Entry 9BI6 (electron microscopy, 2.90 A resolution); this record covers chains B and N of the 5 polymer chains in the assembly.

[Chain B]
Protein: Guanine nucleotide-binding protein G(I)/G(S)/G(T) subunit beta-1
Organism: Homo sapiens
UniProt: P62873 (GBB1_HUMAN); residues 2-340 here = UniProt positions 2-340
Amino-acid sequence (370 residues; each row starts with the number of its first residue; numbers below 1 keep their minus sign (Met-29 is residue -29)):
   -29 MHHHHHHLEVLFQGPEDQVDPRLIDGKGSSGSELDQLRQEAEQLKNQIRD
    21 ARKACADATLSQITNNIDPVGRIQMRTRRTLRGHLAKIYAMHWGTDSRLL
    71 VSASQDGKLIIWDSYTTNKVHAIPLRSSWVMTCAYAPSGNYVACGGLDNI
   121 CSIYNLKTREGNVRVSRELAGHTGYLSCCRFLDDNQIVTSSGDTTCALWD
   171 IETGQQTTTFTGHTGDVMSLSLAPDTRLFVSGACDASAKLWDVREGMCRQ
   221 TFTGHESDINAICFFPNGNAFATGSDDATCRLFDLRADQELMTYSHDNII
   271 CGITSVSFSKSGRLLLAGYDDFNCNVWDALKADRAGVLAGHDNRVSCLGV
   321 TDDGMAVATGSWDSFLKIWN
Not modelled in the structure: -29 to 36, 128-132
Sequence notes: expression tag (-29 to 1)
Curated features (UniProtKB/Swiss-Prot):
  - modified residue: Ser2 (N-acetylserine), His266 (Phosphohistidine)
  - natural variant: Leu30 (L30F: In MRD42; uncertain significance), Arg52 (R52G: In MRD42), Gly64 (G64V: In MRD42), Asp76 (D76E: In MRD42; D76G: In MRD42), Gly77 (G77S: In MRD42), Lys78 (K78R: In MRD42), Ile80 (I80N: In MRD42; I80T: In MRD42), His91 (H91R: In MRD42; uncertain significance), Ala92 (A92T: In MRD42), Pro94 (P94S: In MRD42), Leu95 (L95P: In MRD42), Arg96 (R96L: In MRD42), 5 further natural variant entries in UniProt

[Chain N]
Protein: Nb35
Organism: Lama glama
Amino-acid sequence (142 residues; row label = number of the first residue in the row):
     1 QVQLQESGGGLVQPGGSLRLSCAASGFTFSNYKMNWVRQAPGKGLEWVSD
    51 ISQSGASISYTGSVKGRFTISRDNAKNTLYLQMNSLKPEDTAVYYCARCP
   101 APFTRDCFDVTSTTYAYRGQGTQVTVSSGSEDQVDPRLIDGK
Not modelled in the structure: 9-17, 105-106, 127-142
Disulfides: Cys22-Cys96, Cys99-Cys107

[Chain B / chain N interface]
Residue-residue contacts (10; chain B residue first):
  Asp205(B) - Tyr117(N)
  Ala206(B) - Tyr117(N)
  Glu226(B) - Gly26(N)
  Glu226(B) - Phe27(N)
  Glu226(B) - Tyr32(N)  hydrogen bond
  Glu226(B) - Arg98(N)  hydrogen bond (backbone-side chain)
  Ser227(B) - Pro100(N)  hydrogen bond (side chain-backbone)
  Ser227(B) - Tyr117(N)
  Asp228(B) - Tyr117(N)  hydrogen bond
  Ile270(B) - Phe103(N)  hydrophobic
Other interface residues (no listed pair), chain B (10 interface residues in all): Cys204, Thr223, Asp246, Asp247
Other interface residues (no listed pair), chain N (12 interface residues in all): Gln1, Val2, Thr28, Ala101, Pro102

[Overview]
The interface between chain B and chain N involves 10 residues on one side and 12 on the other; the contacts
include 4 hydrogen bonds. Polar contacts include Glu226(B)-Tyr32(N), Glu226(B)-Arg98(N) and
Ser227(B)-Pro100(N).
Here chain B is Guanine nucleotide-binding protein G(I)/G(S)/G(T) subunit beta-1 (Homo sapiens) and chain N is
Nb35 (Lama glama). Entry 9BI6 (Human proton sensing receptor GPR68 in complex with miniGsq) was determined by
electron microscopy together with 9BHL, 9BHM and 9BIP from the same study.
